Entry 8YN6 (electron microscopy, 2.77 A resolution); this record covers chains A and E of the 5 polymer chains in the assembly.

== Chain A ==
Molecule: Guanine nucleotide-binding protein G(i) subunit alpha-1
Source organism: Homo sapiens
UniProt: P63096 (GNAI1_HUMAN); residue numbers follow UniProt; this construct covers 1-354
Chain sequence (354 residues; row label = number of the first residue in the row):
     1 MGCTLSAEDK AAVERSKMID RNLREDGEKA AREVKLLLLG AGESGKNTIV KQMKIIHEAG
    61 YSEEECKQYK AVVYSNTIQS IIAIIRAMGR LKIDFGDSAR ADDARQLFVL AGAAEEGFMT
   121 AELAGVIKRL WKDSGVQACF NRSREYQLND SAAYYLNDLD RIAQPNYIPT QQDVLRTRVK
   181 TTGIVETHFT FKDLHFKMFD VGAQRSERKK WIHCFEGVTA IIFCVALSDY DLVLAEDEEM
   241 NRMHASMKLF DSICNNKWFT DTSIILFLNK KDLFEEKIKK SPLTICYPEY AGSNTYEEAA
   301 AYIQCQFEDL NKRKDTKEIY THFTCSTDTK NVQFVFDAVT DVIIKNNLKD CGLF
Unresolved in the structure: 1-3, 55-181
Construct notes: engineered mutation Asn47 (Ser in P63096), Ala203 (Gly in P63096), Ala245 (Glu in P63096), Ser326 (Ala in P63096)
UniProt features mapped onto this chain:
  - region: Lys35 to Lys46, Thr48 (G1 motif), Asp173 to Thr181 (G2 motif), Phe196 to Gly202, Gln204, Arg205 (G3 motif), Ile265 to Asp272 (G4 motif), Thr324, Cys325, Thr327 to Thr329 (G5 motif)
  - binding site (GTP): Glu43 to Lys46, Thr48, Ser151, Leu175 to Thr181, Asp200 to Gly202, Gln204, Asn269 to Asp272
  - binding site (Mg(2+)): Thr181
  - modified residue: Arg178 (ADP-ribosylarginine), Gln204 (Deamidated glutamine), Cys351 (ADP-ribosylcysteine)
  - lipidation: Gly2 (N-myristoyl glycine), Cys3 (S-palmitoyl cysteine)
  - natural variant: Gly40 (G40C: In NEDHISB; G40R: In NEDHISB), Gly45 (G45D: In NEDHISB), Thr48 (T48I: In NEDHISB; T48K: In NEDHISB), Gln52 (Q52P: In NEDHISB), Ser75 (deletion: In NEDHISB; uncertain significance), Gln172 (deletion: In NEDHISB), Asp173 (D173V: In NEDHISB), Glu186 to Phe189 (deletion: In NEDHISB; uncertain significance), Cys224 (C224Y: In NEDHISB), Lys270 (K270N: In NEDHISB; K270R: In NEDHISB), Asp272 (D272G: In NEDHISB), Val332 (V332E: In NEDHISB; uncertain significance)
  - mutagenesis: Gly42 (G42R: Abolishes switch to an activated conformation and dissociation from beta and gamma subunits upon GTP binding. Abolishes interaction with RGS family members), Glu116 (E116L: Enhances interaction (inactive GDP-bound) with RGS14), Gln147 (Q147L: Enhances interaction (inactive GDP-bound) with RGS14)

== Chain E ==
Molecule: Antibody fragment scFv16
Source organism: synthetic construct
Notes: antibody fragment or engineered binder
Chain sequence (255 residues; row label = number of the first residue in the row):
     1 DVQLVESGGG LVQPGGSRKL SCSASGFAFS SFGMHWVRQA PEKGLEWVAY ISSGSGTIYY
    61 ADTVKGRFTI SRDDPKNTLF LQMTSLRSED TAMYYCVRSI YYYGSSPFDF WGQGTTLTVS
   121 SGGGGSGGGG SGGGGSDIVM TQATSSVPVT PGESVSISCR SSKSLLHSNG NTYLYWFLQR
   181 PGQSPQLLIY RMSNLASGVP DRFSGSGSGT AFTLTISRLE AEDVGVYYCM QHLEYPLTFG
   241 AGTKLELLEE NLYFQ
Unresolved in the structure: 121-136, 248-255
Disulfides: Cys22-Cys96, Cys159-Cys229

== How chain A and chain E interact ==
Pairs across the interface (26; chain A residue first):
  Thr4(A) with His167(E), hydrogen bond (backbone-side chain)
  Leu5(A) with His167(E)
  Ser6(A) with His167(E); Asn169(E), hydrogen bond; Tyr173(E), hydrogen bond
  Ala7(A) with His232(E); Leu233(E), hydrogen bond (backbone-backbone); Tyr235(E), hydrophobic
  Glu8(A) with Tyr101(E); Tyr173(E); Tyr175(E), hydrogen bond; Arg191(E), salt bridge; His232(E)
  Asp9(A) with Asn169(E), hydrogen bond; Tyr173(E)
  Ala11(A) with Tyr101(E), hydrophobic
  Ala12(A) with Tyr101(E)
  Glu14(A) with Ser52(E), hydrogen bond; Ser53(E); Gly56(E); Thr57(E), hydrogen bond
  Arg15(A) with Ile100(E); Tyr101(E); Tyr102(E)
  Met18(A) with Ser53(E); Gly54(E)
Interface residues without a listed pair, chain E (20 interface residues in all): Ser31, Tyr50, Pro107, Glu234

== Overview ==
11 residues of chain A face 20 of chain E across their interface; the contacts include 8 hydrogen bonds and 1
salt bridge. Polar contacts include Glu8(A)-Arg191(E), Thr4(A)-His167(E) and Ser6(A)-Asn169(E).
Chain A is Guanine nucleotide-binding protein G(i) subunit alpha-1 (Homo sapiens) and chain E is Antibody
fragment scFv16 (synthetic construct); the structure, Cryo-EM structure of histamine H3 receptor in complex
with imetit and Gi, was determined by electron microscopy (same publication as 8YN2, 8YN3, 8YN4, 8YN5, 8YN7,
8YN8, 8YN9 and 8YNA).
